PDB entry 5SYG | electron microscopy, 3.50 A resolution | chains A and B

[Chain A]
Molecule: Tubulin alpha chain
Source organism: Sus scrofa
UniProt: B6A7R0 (B6A7R0_PIG); numbering as in UniProt (aligned over 1-437)
Chain sequence (437 residues; row label = number of the first residue in the row):
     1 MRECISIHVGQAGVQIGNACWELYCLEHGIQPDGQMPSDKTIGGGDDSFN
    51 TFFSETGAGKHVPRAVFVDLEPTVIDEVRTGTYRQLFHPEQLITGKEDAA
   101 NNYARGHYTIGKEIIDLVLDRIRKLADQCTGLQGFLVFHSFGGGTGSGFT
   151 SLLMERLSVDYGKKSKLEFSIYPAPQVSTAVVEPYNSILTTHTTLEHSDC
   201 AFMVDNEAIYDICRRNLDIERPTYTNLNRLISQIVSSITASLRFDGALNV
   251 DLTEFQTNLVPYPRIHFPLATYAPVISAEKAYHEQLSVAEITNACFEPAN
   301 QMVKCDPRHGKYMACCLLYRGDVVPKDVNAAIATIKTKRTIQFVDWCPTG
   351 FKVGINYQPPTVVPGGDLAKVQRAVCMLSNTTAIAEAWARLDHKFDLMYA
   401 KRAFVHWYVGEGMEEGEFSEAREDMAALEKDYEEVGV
Unresolved in the structure: 37-47
Bound ions: Mg2+: E71 (together with GTP)
Ligand contacts: GTP (guanosine-5'-triphosphate): G10, Q11, A12, Q15, E71, D98, A99, A100, N101, S140, G143, G144, T145, G146, I171, T179, E183, N206, Y224, L227, N228, I231

[Chain B]
Molecule: Tubulin beta chain
Source organism: Sus scrofa
UniProt: P02554 (TBB_PIG); the author numbering skips numbers that UniProt does not, so the offset changes along the chain: 1-44 = UniProt 1-44; 47-360 = UniProt 45-358; 369-436 = UniProt 359-426
Chain sequence (426 residues; numbered 1 to 436; 10 numbers in that range are skipped by the numbering (no residue carries them; nothing is unmodelled there); the number before each row is that of its first residue):
     1 MREIVHIQAGQCGNQIGAKFWEVISDEHGIDPTGSYHGDSDLQL
    47 ERINVYYNEAAGNKYVPRAILVDLEPGTMDSVRSGPFGQIFRPDNFVFGQ
    97 SGAGNNWAKGHYTEGAELVDSVLDVVRKESESCDCLQGFQLTHSLGGGTG
   147 SGMGTLLISKIREEYPDRIMNTFSVVPSPKVSDTVVEPYNATLSVHQLVE
   197 NTDETYCIDNEALYDICFRTLKLTTPTYGDLNHLVSATMSGVTTCLRFPG
   247 QLNADLRKLAVNMVPFPRLHFFMPGFAPLTSRGSQQYRALTVPELTQQMF
   297 DAKNMMAACDPRHGRYLTVAAVFRGRMSMKEVDEQMLNVQNKNSSYFVEW
   347 IPNNVKTAVCDIPP
   369 RGLKMSATFIGNSTAIQELFKRISEQFTAMFRRKAFLHWYTGEGMDEMEF
   419 TEAESNMNDLVSEYQQYQ
Ligand contacts:
  - GDP (guanosine-5'-diphosphate): G10, Q11, C12, Q15, I16, E71, N101, S140, G143, G144, T145, G146, V171, D179, E183, N206, Y224, N228
  - GTP (guanosine-5'-triphosphate): Q247, L248, K254
  - (-)-ZAMPANOLIDE (Bound form) (ZPN; (2Z,4E)-N-[(S)-[(1S,2E,5S,8E,10Z,17S)-3,11-dimethyl-19-methylidene-7,13-dioxo-6,21-dioxabicyclo[15.3.1]henicosa-2,8,10-trien-5-yl](hydroxy)methyl]hexa-2,4-dienamide): L217, H229, L230, A233, F272, P274, L275, T276, S277, Q281, R284, L286, E290, Q294, R369
Swiss-Prot annotation at these positions:
  - motif: M1 to I4 (MREI motif)
  - binding site (GTP): Q11, E71, S140, G144, T145, G146, N206, N228
  - binding site (Mg(2+)): E71
  - modified residue: S40 (Phosphoserine), K60 (N6-acetyllysine), S174 (Phosphoserine), T287 (Phosphothreonine), T292 (Phosphothreonine), R320 (Omega-N-methylarginine)
  - cross-link (Glycyl lysine isopeptide (Lys-Gly)): K60 (interchain with G-Cter in ubiquitin), K326 (interchain with G-Cter in ubiquitin)
What the authors report for this chain:
  - binding site for (-)-ZAMPANOLIDE (Bound form): H229, T276

[Interface between chain A and chain B]
Pairs across the interface - 73 pairs, chain A then chain B:
  Q11(A) with Q247(B), hydrogen bond (side chain-backbone); L248(B); N249(B), hydrogen bond (side chain-backbone)
  E71(A) with N249(B)
  T73(A) with R48(B); P245(B); N249(B)
  V74(A) with N249(B)
  D76(A) with R48(B), salt bridge
  E77(A) with P245(B)
  K96(A) with R2(B)
  E97(A) with R2(B); C131(B); R253(B), salt bridge
  D98(A) with R2(B)
  A100(A) with R253(B); K254(B); V257(B)
  N101(A) with N258(B)
  N102(A) with V257(B)
  R105(A) with R253(B)
  Q176(A) with L333(B); N349(B)
  V177(A) with D329(B); L333(B), hydrophobic; N349(B)
  S178(A) with N349(B), hydrogen bond (backbone-side chain); V351(B)
  T179(A) with L248(B); K352(B), hydrogen bond (backbone-side chain); T353(B), hydrogen bond (backbone-backbone)
  A180(A) with N258(B); K352(B)
  V181(A) with N258(B); T314(B); I347(B), hydrophobic; V351(B); K352(B)
  V182(A) with N258(B)
  Y210(A) with M325(B); K326(B); D329(B)
  R221(A) with S324(B), hydrogen bond (backbone-side chain); E327(B), salt bridge
  P222(A) with S324(B), hydrogen bond (backbone-side chain); M325(B), hydrogen bond (backbone-backbone); K326(B), hydrogen bond (backbone-backbone)
  T223(A) with M323(B); S324(B); M325(B), hydrogen bond (side chain-backbone)
  Y224(A) with Q247(B); L248(B); M325(B)
  K394(A) with P348(B)
  L397(A) with E345(B); W346(B); P348(B)
  M398(A) with W346(B); P348(B)
  K401(A) with W346(B); Y435(B)
  R402(A) with P261(B)
  A403(A) with P261(B)
  F404(A) with V257(B); N258(B); V260(B); P261(B), hydrogen bond (backbone-backbone); I347(B), hydrophobic
  H406(A) with V260(B); P261(B); F262(B); P263(B)
  W407(A) with V257(B)
Other interface residues (no listed pair), chain A (38 interface residues in all): T80, R214, E220, T225
Other interface residues (no listed pair), chain B (37 interface residues in all): E47, F244, D251, A256, M259

[Summary]
38 residues of chain A face 37 of chain B across their interface; the contacts include 11 hydrogen bonds and 3
salt bridges. Among the polar pairs are D76(A)-R48(B), E97(A)-R253(B) and R221(A)-E327(B). GTP and GDP are
bound between chain A and chain B. From the paper: a binding site for (-)-ZAMPANOLIDE (Bound form) at H229(B)
and T276(B).
Here chain A is Tubulin alpha chain and chain B is Tubulin beta chain, both from Sus scrofa. Entry 5SYG
(Cryo-EM reconstruction of zampanolide-bound microtubule) was determined by electron microscopy together with
5SYC, 5SYE and 5SYF from the same study.
